6XUB - chains B and E of the 5 polymer chains in the assembly; structure by X-ray diffraction, 1.78 A resolution.

Chain B (and E):
Protein: Chlorite dismutase
Source organism: Corynebacterium diphtheriae
Notes: chain E of this document is another copy of the same molecule, construct and numbering; everything in this record applies to it too
UniProtKB: A0A2T1BSE4 (A0A2T1BSE4_CORDP); residue numbers follow UniProt; this construct covers 1-234
Sequence (237 residues; numbered -1 to 235; the number before each row is that of its first residue; numbers below 1 keep their minus sign (Gly-1 is residue -1)):
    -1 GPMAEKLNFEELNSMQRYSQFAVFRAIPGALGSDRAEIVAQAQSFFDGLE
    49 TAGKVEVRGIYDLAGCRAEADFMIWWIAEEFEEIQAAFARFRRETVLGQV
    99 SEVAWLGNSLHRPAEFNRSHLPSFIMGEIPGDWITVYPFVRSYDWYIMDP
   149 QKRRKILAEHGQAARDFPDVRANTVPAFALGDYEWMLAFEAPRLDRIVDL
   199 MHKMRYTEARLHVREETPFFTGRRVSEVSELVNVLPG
Unresolved in the structure: -1 to 4 (chain E: -1 to 12)
Sequence notes: expression tag (-1 to 0, 235)
Bound ions: harderoheme (III) Fe near His158 (its only coordinating residue here)
Residues lining bound ligands: harderoheme (III) (VOV): Ala112, Glu113, Phe114, Asn115, His118, Tyr135, Phe137, Arg139, Trp143, Leu155, His158, Gly159, Ala162, Phe165, Val168, Ala170, Thr172, Trp183, Leu185, Phe187, Leu198, Met199, Met202, Arg208, Glu214
Reported in the primary citation:
  - binding site for harderoheme (III): Arg139, Trp143 (from molecular simulation)
  - catalytic residues: His118, Tyr135
  - mutagenesis - Y135A: abolished catalytic activity on hydrogen peroxide
  - mutagenesis - H118A, H118A/Y135A: decreased catalytic activity

How chain B and chain E interact:
Contacting residue pairs - 64 pairs, chain B then chain E:
  Gln14(B) - Asp193(E)
  Tyr16(B) - Leu192(E)
  Tyr16(B) - Asp193(E)  hydrogen bond (side chain-backbone)
  Gln18(B) - Gly63(E)  hydrogen bond (side chain-backbone)
  Phe79(B) - Gly63(E)
  Phe79(B) - Leu192(E)  hydrophobic
  Glu80(B) - Trp131(E)
  Gln83(B) - Asp60(E)  hydrogen bond (side chain-backbone)
  Gln83(B) - Ala62(E)  hydrogen bond (side chain-backbone)
  Gln83(B) - Trp131(E)
  Gln83(B) - Arg221(E)  hydrogen bond
  Phe86(B) - Gly63(E)
  Ala87(B) - Val232(E)  hydrophobic
  Arg90(B) - Asp69(E)  salt bridge
  Arg90(B) - Pro234(E)
  Arg91(B) - Arg33(E)
  Arg91(B) - Asn231(E)
  Arg91(B) - Val232(E)  hydrogen bond (side chain-backbone)
  Arg91(B) - Leu233(E)
  Val101(B) - Ala66(E)
  Ala102(B) - Ala66(E)
  Trp103(B) - Ala66(E)
  Leu104(B) - Gly63(E)
  Leu104(B) - Cys64(E)
  Leu104(B) - Arg65(E)
  Leu104(B) - Ala66(E)
  Asn106(B) - Gly63(E)  hydrogen bond (side chain-backbone)
  Asn106(B) - Cys64(E)  hydrogen bond (side chain-backbone)
  Leu108(B) - Asp193(E)
  Leu108(B) - Val196(E)  hydrophobic
  Arg110(B) - Asp193(E)
  Arg110(B) - Asp197(E)  salt bridge
  Glu113(B) - Tyr204(E)  hydrogen bond
  Tyr141(B) - Arg208(E)
  Tyr141(B) - Val211(E)  hydrogen bond (side chain-backbone)
  Tyr141(B) - Arg212(E)
  Asp142(B) - Leu209(E)
  Tyr144(B) - Arg203(E)
  Tyr144(B) - Tyr204(E)
  Ile145(B) - Tyr204(E)
  Ile145(B) - Thr205(E)
  Ile145(B) - Glu206(E)
  Ile145(B) - Leu209(E)  hydrophobic
  Arg151(B) - Tyr204(E)
  Phe176(B) - Val196(E)
  Phe176(B) - Met199(E)  hydrophobic
  Phe176(B) - His200(E)
  Phe176(B) - Arg203(E)
  Ala177(B) - Thr133(E)
  Ala177(B) - Ile195(E)  hydrophobic
  Ala177(B) - Met199(E)  hydrophobic
  Ala177(B) - Phe217(E)  hydrophobic
  Ala177(B) - Thr219(E)  hydrogen bond (backbone-side chain)
  Leu178(B) - Cys64(E)
  Leu178(B) - Leu192(E)  hydrophobic
  Leu178(B) - Val196(E)  hydrophobic
  Gly179(B) - Phe217(E)
  Asp180(B) - Arg65(E)  salt bridge
  Asp180(B) - Thr215(E)
  Asp180(B) - Pro216(E)
  Asp180(B) - Phe217(E)  hydrogen bond (side chain-backbone)
  Glu182(B) - Arg203(E)  salt bridge
  Arg212(B) - Arg208(E)
  Arg212(B) - Glu214(E)  salt bridge
Also at the interface, not in a pair above, chain B (31 interface residues in all): Trp183
Also at the interface, not in a pair above, chain E (39 interface residues in all): Pro26, Leu61, Glu67, Glu213

Summary:
Chain B and chain E form an interface of 31 and 39 residues respectively; the contacts include 12 hydrogen
bonds and 5 salt bridges. Polar contacts include Arg90(B)-Asp69(E), Arg110(B)-Asp197(E) and
Asp180(B)-Arg65(E). Bound to chain B: harderoheme (III). The paper reports catalytic residues His118(B) and
Tyr135(B); H118A and H118A/Y135A of chain B reduce catalytic activity.
Chain B and chain E are both Chlorite dismutase (Corynebacterium diphtheriae); the structure, Structure of
coproheme decarboxylase from Corynebacterium diphteriae in complex with monovinyl monopropionyl deuteroheme,
was determined by X-ray diffraction, deposited together with 6XUC.
